9D94 - chains Jc and Jg of the 48 polymer chains in the assembly; structure by electron microscopy, 3.00 A resolution.

# Chain Jc (and Jg)
Protein: Major tail protein
From: Mycobacterium phage Bxb1
Notes: chain Jg of this document is another copy of the same molecule, construct and numbering; everything in this record applies to it too
UniProt: Q9B0A2 (Q9B0A2_BPMB1); numbering as in UniProt (aligned over 1-283)
Chain sequence (283 residues; each row starts with the number of its first residue):
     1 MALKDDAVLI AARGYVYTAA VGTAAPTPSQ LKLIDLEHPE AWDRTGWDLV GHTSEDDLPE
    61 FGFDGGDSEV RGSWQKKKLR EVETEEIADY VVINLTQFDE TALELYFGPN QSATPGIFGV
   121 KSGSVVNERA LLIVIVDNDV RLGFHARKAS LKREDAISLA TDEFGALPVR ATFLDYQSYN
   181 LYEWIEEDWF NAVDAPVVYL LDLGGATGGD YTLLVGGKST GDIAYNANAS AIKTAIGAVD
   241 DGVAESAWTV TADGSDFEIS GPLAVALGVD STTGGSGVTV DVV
Not modelled in the structure: 1

# Interface between chain Jc and chain Jg
Contacting residue pairs (114; chain Jc residue first):
  Ala2(Jc) with Leu49(Jg), hydrogen bond (backbone-backbone); Gln97(Jg), hydrogen bond (backbone-side chain); Thr101(Jg), hydrogen bond (backbone-side chain)
  Leu3(Jc) with Gly51(Jg); His52(Jg); Gln97(Jg)
  Lys4(Jc) with His52(Jg), hydrogen bond (backbone-side chain); Gln97(Jg), hydrogen bond (backbone-side chain); Asp99(Jg), salt bridge
  Asp5(Jc) with His52(Jg), salt bridge
  Ala7(Jc) with Gln97(Jg); Phe98(Jg), hydrogen bond (backbone-backbone); Asp99(Jg)
  Val8(Jc) with His52(Jg); Thr96(Jg); Phe164(Jg), hydrophobic
  Leu9(Jc) with Thr96(Jg); Phe98(Jg), hydrophobic; Leu159(Jg), hydrophobic; Phe164(Jg); Gly165(Jg), hydrogen bond (backbone-backbone)
  Ile10(Jc) with Ala160(Jg); Glu163(Jg); Phe164(Jg), hydrophobic
  Ala11(Jc) with Ala160(Jg); Thr161(Jg)
  Ala12(Jc) with Thr161(Jg)
  Pro28(Jc) with Pro115(Jg); Gly116(Jg); Ile117(Jg), hydrophobic
  Asp56(Jc) with Thr161(Jg), hydrogen bond (backbone-side chain)
  Leu58(Jc) with Leu159(Jg); Ala160(Jg)
  Phe61(Jc) with Ala156(Jg); Ile157(Jg); Leu159(Jg), hydrophobic
  Gly62(Jc) with Ala156(Jg)
  Phe63(Jc) with Arg153(Jg); Asp155(Jg); Ala156(Jg)
  Ser68(Jc) with Lys152(Jg)
  Val70(Jc) with Thr172(Jg); Leu174(Jg), hydrophobic
  Lys76(Jc) with Asp175(Jg), salt bridge
  Lys77(Jc) with Asp175(Jg)
  Lys78(Jc) with Glu86(Jg), salt bridge; Ile87(Jg), hydrogen bond (side chain-backbone); Leu174(Jg); Asp175(Jg); Leu181(Jg)
  Glu81(Jc) with Ser150(Jg); Lys152(Jg); Arg170(Jg), salt bridge; Thr172(Jg), hydrogen bond
  Glu83(Jc) with Ser124(Jg); Lys152(Jg)
  Glu86(Jc) with Gly123(Jg), hydrogen bond (side chain-backbone)
  Ile87(Jc) with Arg153(Jg)
  Asp89(Jc) with Arg153(Jg), salt bridge
  Leu142(Jc) with Phe98(Jg), hydrophobic
  Asp175(Jc) with Ser122(Jg), hydrogen bond
  Asn180(Jc) with Gln111(Jg); Ser112(Jg), hydrogen bond; Val120(Jg); Lys121(Jg)
  Leu181(Jc) with Val120(Jg), hydrogen bond (backbone-backbone)
  Tyr182(Jc) with Phe107(Jg); Gly119(Jg); Val120(Jg), hydrogen bond (backbone-backbone); Arg153(Jg)
  Glu183(Jc) with Ile117(Jg); Phe118(Jg)
  Trp184(Jc) with Leu103(Jg); Phe107(Jg); Ile117(Jg); Phe118(Jg), hydrogen bond (backbone-backbone); Ile157(Jg), hydrophobic
  Ile185(Jc) with Gly116(Jg)
  Glu186(Jc) with Gly116(Jg), hydrogen bond (backbone-backbone)
  Glu187(Jc) with Gly116(Jg)
  Trp189(Jc) with Phe98(Jg); Asp99(Jg); Glu100(Jg)
  Phe190(Jc) with Phe98(Jg); Glu100(Jg); Leu103(Jg), hydrophobic; Pro115(Jg); Gly116(Jg), hydrogen bond (backbone-backbone); Ile117(Jg); Phe118(Jg), hydrophobic
  Asn191(Jc) with Glu100(Jg), hydrogen bond (backbone-side chain); Asn110(Jg); Ser112(Jg), hydrogen bond (side chain-backbone); Ala113(Jg); Thr114(Jg), hydrogen bond (side chain-backbone); Pro115(Jg); Ile117(Jg), hydrogen bond (side chain-backbone)
  Lys218(Jc) with Gly242(Jg), hydrogen bond (side chain-backbone)
  Ala238(Jc) with Asp240(Jg)
  Asp240(Jc) with Asp240(Jg); Gly242(Jg)
  Asp241(Jc) with Asp240(Jg), hydrogen bond (backbone-side chain)
  Gly242(Jc) with Lys218(Jg); Asp240(Jg), hydrogen bond (backbone-side chain); Asp241(Jg); Gly242(Jg)
  Val243(Jc) with Ala41(Jg); Asp240(Jg)
  Pro262(Jc) with His38(Jg); Glu40(Jg); Ala41(Jg)
  Leu263(Jc) with Asp35(Jg); Ala41(Jg), hydrophobic
  Ala264(Jc) with His38(Jg)
Interface residues without a listed pair, chain Jc (52 interface residues in all): Asp57, Leu79, Arg80, Ile135
Interface residues without a listed pair, chain Jg (61 interface residues in all): Ala88, Tyr106, Lys148, Glu154, Phe173, Gln177, Val243, Ala244

# Summary
Chain Jc and chain Jg form an interface of 52 and 61 residues respectively; the contacts include 25 hydrogen
bonds and 6 salt bridges. Polar pairs include Lys4(Jc)-Asp99(Jg), Asp5(Jc)-His52(Jg) and Lys76(Jc)-Asp175(Jg).
Both chains are Major tail protein (Mycobacterium phage Bxb1). Entry 9D94 (Mycobacteriophage Bxb1 portal and
connector assembly - Composite map and model) was determined by electron microscopy together with 9D9W, 9D93,
9D9L and 9D9X from the same study.
